4FHZ - chain A; structure by X-ray diffraction, 2.01 A resolution.

Chain A:
Name: Phospholipase/Carboxylesterase
Source organism: Rhodobacter sphaeroides
Notes: EC 3.1.1.1
UniProt: Q3J2V1 (Q3J2V1_RHOS4); residues 49-268 here correspond to UniProt positions 1-220 (UniProt number = residue number - 48)
Amino-acid sequence (285 residues; numbered 1 to 285; the number before each row is that of its first residue):
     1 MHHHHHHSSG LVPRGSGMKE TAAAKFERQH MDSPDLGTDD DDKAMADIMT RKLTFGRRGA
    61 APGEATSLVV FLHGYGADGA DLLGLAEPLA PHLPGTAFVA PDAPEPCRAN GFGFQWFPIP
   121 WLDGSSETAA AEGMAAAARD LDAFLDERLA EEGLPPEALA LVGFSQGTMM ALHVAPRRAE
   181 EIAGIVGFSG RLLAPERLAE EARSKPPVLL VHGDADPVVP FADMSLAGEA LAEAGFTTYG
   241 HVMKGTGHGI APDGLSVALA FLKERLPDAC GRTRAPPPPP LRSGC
Disordered / not traced: 1-47, 268-285
Differences from the reference sequence: expression tag (1-48, 269-285)
Metal / ion sites: Na+ site 1 near Asp-102 (its only coordinating residue here); Na+ site 2 near Arg-108 (its only coordinating residue here); Na+ site 3 near Ser-165 (its only coordinating residue here); Na+ site 4 near Gly-187 (its only coordinating residue here)

In short:
Chain A is Phospholipase/Carboxylesterase (Rhodobacter sphaeroides); the structure, Crystal structure of a
carboxyl esterase at 2.0 angstrom resolution, was determined by X-ray diffraction.
